Entry 3MVD (X-ray diffraction, 2.90 A resolution); this record covers chains A and I of the 12 polymer chains in the assembly.

Chain A:
Molecule: Histone H3.2
From: Xenopus laevis
Reference sequence: P84233 (H32_XENLA); residues 1-135 here correspond to UniProt positions 2-136 (UniProt number = residue number + 1)
Sequence (135 residues; numbered 1 to 135; the number before each row is that of its first residue):
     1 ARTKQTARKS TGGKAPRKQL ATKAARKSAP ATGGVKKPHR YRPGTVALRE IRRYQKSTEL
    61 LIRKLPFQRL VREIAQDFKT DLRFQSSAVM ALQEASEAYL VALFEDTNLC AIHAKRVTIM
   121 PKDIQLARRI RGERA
Disordered / not traced: 1-36, 135
Swiss-Prot annotation at these positions:
  - modified residue: Arg2 (Asymmetric dimethylarginine), Thr3 (Phosphothreonine), Lys4 (Allysine), Gln5 (5-glutamyl dopamine), Thr6 (Phosphothreonine), Arg8 (Citrulline), Lys9 (N6,N6,N6-trimethyllysine), Ser10 (ADP-ribosylserine), Thr11 (Phosphothreonine), Lys14 (N6-(2-hydroxyisobutyryl)lysine), Arg17 (Asymmetric dimethylarginine), Lys18 (N6-(2-hydroxyisobutyryl)lysine), Lys23 (N6-(2-hydroxyisobutyryl)lysine), Arg26 (Citrulline), Lys27 (N6,N6,N6-trimethyllysine), Ser28 (ADP-ribosylserine), Lys36 (N6,N6,N6-trimethyllysine), Lys37 (N6-methyllysine), Tyr41 (Phosphotyrosine), Lys56 (N6,N6,N6-trimethyllysine) and 8 more in UniProt
  - lipidation: Cys110 (S-palmitoyl cysteine)

Chain I:
Molecule: 147-nt DNA strand
Notes: fragment: 147 BP Widom 601 DNA FRAGMENT (+ strand)
Sequence (147 nucleotides; row label = number of the first residue in the row):
     1 ATCGAGAATC CCGGTGCCGA GGCCGCTCAA TTGGTCGTAG ACAGCTCTAG CACCGCTTAA
    61 ACGCACGTAC GCGCTGTCCC CCGCGTTTTA ACCGCCAAGG GGATTACTCC CTAGTCTCCA
   121 GGCACGTGTC AGATATATAC ATCCGAT
Disordered / not traced: 1

How chain A and chain I interact:
Pairs across the interface (28):
  His39(A) - DA7(I)  sugar contact
  Arg40(A) - DG83(I)  hydrogen bond to the sugar
  Arg40(A) - DC84(I)  hydrogen bond to the sugar
  Tyr41(A) - DA7(I)  sugar contact
  Tyr41(A) - DA8(I)  sugar contact
  Tyr41(A) - DG83(I)  sugar contact
  Tyr41(A) - DC84(I)  hydrogen bond to the phosphate
  Arg42(A) - DG83(I)  phosphate contact
  Pro43(A) - DC82(I)  phosphate contact
  Pro43(A) - DG83(I)  sugar contact
  Gly44(A) - DC82(I)  hydrogen bond to the phosphate
  Gly44(A) - DG83(I)  hydrogen bond to the phosphate
  Thr45(A) - DG83(I)  hydrogen bond to the phosphate
  Val46(A) - DG83(I)  hydrogen bond to the phosphate
  Val46(A) - DC84(I)  phosphate contact
  Ala47(A) - DG83(I)  hydrogen bond to the phosphate
  Arg49(A) - DA8(I)  phosphate contact
  Arg49(A) - DT9(I)  salt bridge to the phosphate
  Lys56(A) - DC10(I)  salt bridge to the phosphate
  Arg63(A) - DA91(I)  phosphate contact
  Arg63(A) - DC92(I)  salt bridge to the phosphate
  Lys64(A) - DC92(I)  hydrogen bond to the phosphate
  Leu65(A) - DA91(I)  sugar contact
  Leu65(A) - DC92(I)  hydrogen bond to the phosphate
  Pro66(A) - DA91(I)  sugar contact
  Arg69(A) - DA91(I)  salt bridge to the phosphate
  Arg83(A) - DG100(I)  hydrogen bond to the phosphate
  Arg83(A) - DG101(I)  salt bridge to the phosphate
Interface residues without a listed pair, chain A (19 interface residues in all): Glu50, Gln85
Interface residues without a listed pair, chain I (12 interface residues in all): DA103

In short:
19 residues of chain A and 12 residues of chain I are in contact, with 11 hydrogen bonds and 5 salt bridges.
Polar contacts include Arg40(A)-DG83(I), Arg40(A)-DC84(I) and Tyr41(A)-DC84(I).
Chain A is Histone H3.2 (Xenopus laevis) and chain I is a 147-nt DNA strand; the structure, Crystal structure
of the chromatin factor RCC1 in complex with the nucleosome core particle, was determined by X-ray
diffraction.
